PDB entry 8K49 | electron microscopy, 2.90 A resolution | chains I and K of the 23 polymer chains in the assembly

== Chain I (and K) ==
Protein: VP8
Organism: Banna virus
Notes: chain K of this document is another copy of the same molecule, construct and numbering; everything in this record applies to it too
UniProt: W0G587 (W0G587_9REOV); numbering as in UniProt (aligned over 1-302)
Chain sequence (302 residues; numbered 1 to 302; the number before each row is that of its first residue):
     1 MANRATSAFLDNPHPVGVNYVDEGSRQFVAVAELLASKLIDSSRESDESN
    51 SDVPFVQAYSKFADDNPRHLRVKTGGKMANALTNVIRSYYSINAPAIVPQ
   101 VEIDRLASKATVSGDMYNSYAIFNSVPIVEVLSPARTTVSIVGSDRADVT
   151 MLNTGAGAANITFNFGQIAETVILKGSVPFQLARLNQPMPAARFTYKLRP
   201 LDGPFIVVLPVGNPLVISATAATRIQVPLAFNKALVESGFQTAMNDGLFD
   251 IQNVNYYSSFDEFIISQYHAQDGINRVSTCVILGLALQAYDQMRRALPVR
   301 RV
Disordered / not traced: 1, 300-302
Sequence notes: conflict Arg-136 (Gln in W0G587), Leu-185 (Met in W0G587), Ser-266 (Ala in W0G587)

== Chain I / chain K interface ==
Contacting residue pairs (49):
  Leu-34(I) / Glu-48(K)
  Lys-38(I) / Glu-48(K)  salt bridge
  Thr-111(I) / Asp-47(K)
  Thr-111(I) / Glu-48(K)  hydrogen bond (side chain-backbone)
  Thr-111(I) / Asn-50(K)
  Val-112(I) / Asp-47(K)
  Asn-118(I) / Pro-298(K)
  Ser-119(I) / Arg-295(K)  hydrogen bond (side chain-backbone)
  Tyr-120(I) / Thr-242(K)  hydrogen bond
  Tyr-120(I) / Arg-294(K)
  Tyr-120(I) / Arg-295(K)
  Ile-122(I) / Gln-241(K)
  Ile-122(I) / Thr-242(K)
  Arg-146(I) / Val-142(K)
  Arg-146(I) / Gly-143(K)
  Arg-146(I) / Asp-148(K)  salt bridge
  Asp-148(I) / Val-142(K)
  Glu-170(I) / Asn-245(K)
  Thr-171(I) / Asn-245(K)
  Ile-173(I) / Met-244(K)  hydrophobic
  Ile-173(I) / Tyr-257(K)
  Ile-173(I) / Ser-258(K)
  Lys-175(I) / Phe-9(K)
  Lys-175(I) / Tyr-256(K)
  Lys-175(I) / Tyr-257(K)
  Lys-175(I) / Ser-258(K)  hydrogen bond
  Lys-175(I) / Glu-262(K)  salt bridge
  Gly-176(I) / Ala-8(K)
  Ser-177(I) / Ile-141(K)
  Phe-194(I) / Ala-8(K)  hydrophobic
  Phe-194(I) / Asp-11(K)
  Thr-195(I) / Asn-255(K)
  Thr-195(I) / Tyr-256(K)
  Lys-197(I) / Met-244(K)
  Lys-197(I) / Asp-250(K)  salt bridge
  Lys-197(I) / Tyr-256(K)
  Arg-199(I) / Met-244(K)  hydrogen bond (side chain-backbone)
  Arg-199(I) / Asn-245(K)
  Asn-213(I) / Thr-138(K)
  Val-216(I) / Val-142(K)  hydrophobic
  Ser-218(I) / Val-142(K)
  Thr-220(I) / Ser-258(K)
  Ala-222(I) / Asn-245(K)
  Arg-224(I) / Asn-245(K)
  Arg-224(I) / Asp-246(K)  salt bridge
  Leu-229(I) / Ile-40(K)  hydrophobic
  Leu-229(I) / Ser-43(K)
  Leu-229(I) / Arg-44(K)
  Ala-230(I) / Arg-44(K)
Also at the interface, not in a pair above, chain I (29 interface residues in all): Ser-113
Also at the interface, not in a pair above, chain K (33 interface residues in all): Thr-6, Ser-140, Asp-145, Arg-146, Ser-238

== In short ==
29 residues of chain I face 33 of chain K across their interface; the contacts include 5 hydrogen bonds and 5
salt bridges. Polar pairs include Lys-38(I)/Glu-48(K), Arg-146(I)/Asp-148(K) and Lys-175(I)/Glu-262(K).
Chain I and chain K are both VP8 (Banna virus); the structure, Structure of partial Banna virus, was
determined by electron microscopy (same publication as 8K42, 8K43 and 8K4A).
